Entry 6M6I (electron microscopy, 4.05 A resolution (low resolution: residue-level contacts below are approximate; hydrogen-bond / salt-bridge calls are withheld)); this record covers chains A and K of the 17 polymer chains in the assembly.

== Chain A ==
Name: Major capsid protein
From: Human herpesvirus 2
UniProt: P89442 (MCP_HHV2H); residues 1-1374 here = UniProt positions 1-1374
Chain sequence (1374 residues; numbered 1 to 1374; the number before each row is that of its first residue):
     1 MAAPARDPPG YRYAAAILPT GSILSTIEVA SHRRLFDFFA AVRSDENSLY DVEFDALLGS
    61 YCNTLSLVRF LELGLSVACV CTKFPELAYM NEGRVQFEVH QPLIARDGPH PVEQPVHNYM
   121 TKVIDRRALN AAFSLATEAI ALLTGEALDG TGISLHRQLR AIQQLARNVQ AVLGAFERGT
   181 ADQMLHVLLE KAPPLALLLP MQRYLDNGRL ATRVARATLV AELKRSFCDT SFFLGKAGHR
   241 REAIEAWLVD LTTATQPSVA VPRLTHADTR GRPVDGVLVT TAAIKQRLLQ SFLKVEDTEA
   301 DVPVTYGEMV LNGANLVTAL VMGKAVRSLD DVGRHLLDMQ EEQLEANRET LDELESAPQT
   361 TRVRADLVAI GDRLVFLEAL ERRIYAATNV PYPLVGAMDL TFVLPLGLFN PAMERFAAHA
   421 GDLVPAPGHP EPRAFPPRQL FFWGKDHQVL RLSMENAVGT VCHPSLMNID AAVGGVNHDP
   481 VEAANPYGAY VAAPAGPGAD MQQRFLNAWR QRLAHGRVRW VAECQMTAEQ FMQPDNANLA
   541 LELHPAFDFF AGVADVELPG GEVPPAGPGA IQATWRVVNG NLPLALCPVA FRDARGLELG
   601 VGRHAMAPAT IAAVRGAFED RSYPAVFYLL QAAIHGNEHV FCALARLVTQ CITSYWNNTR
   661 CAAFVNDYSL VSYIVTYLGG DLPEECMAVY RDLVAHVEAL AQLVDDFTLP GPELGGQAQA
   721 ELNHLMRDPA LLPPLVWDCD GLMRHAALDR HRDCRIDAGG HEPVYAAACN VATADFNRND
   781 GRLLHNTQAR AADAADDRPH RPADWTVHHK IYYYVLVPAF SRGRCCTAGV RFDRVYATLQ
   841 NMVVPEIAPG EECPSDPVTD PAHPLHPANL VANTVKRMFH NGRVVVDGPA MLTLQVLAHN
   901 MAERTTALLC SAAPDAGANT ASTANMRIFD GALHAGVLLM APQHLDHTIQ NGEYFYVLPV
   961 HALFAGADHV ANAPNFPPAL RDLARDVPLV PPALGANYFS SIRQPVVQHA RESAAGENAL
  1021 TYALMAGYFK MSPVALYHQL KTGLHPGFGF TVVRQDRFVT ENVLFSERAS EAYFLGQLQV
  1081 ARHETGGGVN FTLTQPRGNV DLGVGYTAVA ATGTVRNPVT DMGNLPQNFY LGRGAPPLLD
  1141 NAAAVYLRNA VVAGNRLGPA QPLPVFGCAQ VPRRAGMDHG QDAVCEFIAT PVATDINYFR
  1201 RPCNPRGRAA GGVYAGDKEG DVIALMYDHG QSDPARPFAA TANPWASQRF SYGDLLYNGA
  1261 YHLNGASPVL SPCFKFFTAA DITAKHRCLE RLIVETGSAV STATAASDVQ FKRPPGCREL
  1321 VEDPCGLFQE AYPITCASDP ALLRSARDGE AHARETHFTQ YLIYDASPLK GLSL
Disordered / not traced: 1-21, 209-211
Disulfide bonds: Cys-754/Cys-910

== Chain K ==
Name: Triplex capsid protein 1
From: Human herpesvirus 2
UniProt: G9I260 (G9I260_HHV2); numbering as in UniProt (aligned over 1-466)
Chain sequence (466 residues; numbered 1 to 466; the number before each row is that of its first residue):
     1 MKTKPLPTAP MAWAESAVET TTSPRELAGH APLRRVLRPP IARRDGPVLL GDRAPRRTAS
    61 TMWLLGIDPA ESSPGTRATR DDTEQAVDKI LRGARRAGGL TVPGAPRYHL TRQVTLTDLC
   121 QPNAERAGAL LLALRHPTDL PHLARHRAPP GRQTERLAEA WGQLLEASAL GSGRAESGCA
   181 RAGLVSFNFL VAACAAAYDA RDAAEAVRAH ITTNYGGTRA GARLDRFSEC LRAMVHTHVF
   241 PHEVMRFFGG LVSWVTQDEL ASVTAVCSGP QEATHTGHPG RPRSAVTIPA CAFVDLDAEL
   301 CLGGPGAAFL YLVFTYRQCR DQELCCVYVV KSQLPPRGLE AALERLFGRL RITNTIHGAE
   361 DMTPPPPNRN VDFPLAVLAA SSQSPRCSAS QVTNPQFVDR LYRWQPDLRG RPTARTCTYA
   421 AFAELGVMPD DSPRCLHRTE RFGAVGVPVV ILEGVVWRPG GWRACA
Disordered / not traced: 1-105, 169-175, 216-219, 354-415, 442-444
Disulfide bonds: Cys-194/Cys-325

== Chain A / chain K interface ==
Residue-residue contacts (7):
  Thr-1085(A) / Arg-107(K)
  Thr-1085(A) / His-278(K)
  Gly-1086(A) / His-278(K)
  Gly-1087(A) / His-278(K)
  Pro-1164(A) / Leu-302(K)
  Phe-1166(A) / Leu-302(K)
  Gln-1170(A) / Cys-301(K)

== In short ==
Chain A and chain K form an interface of 6 and 4 residues respectively.
Chain A is Major capsid protein and chain K is Triplex capsid protein 1, both from Human herpesvirus 2; the
structure, Structure of HSV2 B-capsid portal vertex, was determined by electron microscopy (same publication
as 6M6G and 6M6H).
